Entry 6JE4 (X-ray diffraction, 3.07 A resolution); this record covers chains A and J of the 5 polymer chains in the assembly.

[Chain A]
Protein: CRISPR-associated endonuclease Cas9
From: Neisseria meningitidis 8013
Notes: EC 3.1.-.-
Reference sequence: C9X1G5 (CAS9_NEIM8); numbering as in UniProt (aligned over 1-1082)
Sequence (1083 residues; each row starts with the number of its first residue; numbering starts at 0):
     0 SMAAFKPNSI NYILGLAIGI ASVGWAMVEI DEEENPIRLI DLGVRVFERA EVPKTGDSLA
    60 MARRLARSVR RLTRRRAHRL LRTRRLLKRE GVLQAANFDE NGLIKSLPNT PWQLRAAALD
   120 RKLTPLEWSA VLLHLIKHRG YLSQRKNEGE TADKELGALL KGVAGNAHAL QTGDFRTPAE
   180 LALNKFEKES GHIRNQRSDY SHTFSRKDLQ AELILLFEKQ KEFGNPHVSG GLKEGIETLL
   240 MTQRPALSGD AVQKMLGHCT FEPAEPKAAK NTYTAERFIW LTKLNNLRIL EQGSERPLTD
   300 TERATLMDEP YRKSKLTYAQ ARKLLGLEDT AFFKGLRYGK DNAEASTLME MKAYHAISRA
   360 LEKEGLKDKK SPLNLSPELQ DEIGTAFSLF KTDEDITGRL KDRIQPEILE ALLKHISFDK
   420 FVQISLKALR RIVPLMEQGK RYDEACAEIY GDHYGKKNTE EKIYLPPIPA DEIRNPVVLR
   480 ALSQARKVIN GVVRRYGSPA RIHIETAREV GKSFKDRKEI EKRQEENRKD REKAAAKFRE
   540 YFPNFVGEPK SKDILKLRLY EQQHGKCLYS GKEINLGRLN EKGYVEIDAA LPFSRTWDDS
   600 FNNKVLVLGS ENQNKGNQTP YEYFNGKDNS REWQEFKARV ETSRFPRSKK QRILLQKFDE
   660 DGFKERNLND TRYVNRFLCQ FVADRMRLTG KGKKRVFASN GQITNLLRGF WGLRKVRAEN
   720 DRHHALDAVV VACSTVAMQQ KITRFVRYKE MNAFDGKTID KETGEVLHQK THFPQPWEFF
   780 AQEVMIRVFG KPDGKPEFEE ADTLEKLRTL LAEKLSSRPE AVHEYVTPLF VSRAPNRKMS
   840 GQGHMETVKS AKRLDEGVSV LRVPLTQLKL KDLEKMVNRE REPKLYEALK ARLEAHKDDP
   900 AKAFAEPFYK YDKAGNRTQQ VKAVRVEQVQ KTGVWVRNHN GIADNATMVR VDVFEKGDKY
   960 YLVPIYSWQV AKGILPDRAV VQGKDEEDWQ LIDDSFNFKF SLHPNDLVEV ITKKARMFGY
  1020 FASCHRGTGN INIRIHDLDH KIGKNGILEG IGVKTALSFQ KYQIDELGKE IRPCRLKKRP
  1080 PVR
Unresolved in the structure: 0-7, 147-153, 452-456, 753-766
Differences from the reference sequence: expression tag (0); engineered mutation A16 (Asp in C9X1G5), A588 (His in C9X1G5)
UniProt features mapped onto this chain:
  - binding site (Mg(2+)): E504, E508, H723
From the paper describing this entry:
  - mutagenesis - K909A, H1024A: abolished catalytic activity
  - mutagenesis - R880A, Q981A, T1027A, N1029A: decreased catalytic activity
  - mutagenesis - H588A: unchanged catalytic activity
  - mutagenesis - S593Q/W596R, S593Q/W596K: increased catalytic activity
  - mutagenesis - K909A: decreased expression

[Chain J]
Protein: AcrIIC3
From: Neisseria meningitidis 8013
Reference sequence: A0A3E2QDI5 (A0A3E2QDI5_NEIME); residues 1-116 here = UniProt positions 1-116
Sequence (117 residues; numbered 0 to 116; the number before each row is that of its first residue; numbering starts at 0):
     0 SMFKRAIIFT SFNGFEKVSR TEKRRLAKII NARVSIIDEY LRAKDTNASL DGQYRAFLFN
    60 DESPAMTEFL AKLKAFAESC TGISIDAWEI EESEYVRLPV ERRDFLAAAN GKEIFKI
Differences from the reference sequence: expression tag (0)

[How chain A and chain J interact]
Pairs across the interface (39; chain A residue first):
  D529(A) - I35(J)
  K532(A) - N30(J)  hydrogen bond (side chain-backbone)
  K532(A) - A31(J)
  K532(A) - V33(J)  hydrogen bond (side chain-backbone)
  K532(A) - S34(J)
  A533(A) - I35(J)  hydrophobic
  A533(A) - I36(J)
  K536(A) - R32(J)  hydrogen bond (side chain-backbone)
  K536(A) - S34(J)
  K536(A) - D37(J)  salt bridge
  E539(A) - R32(J)  salt bridge
  E539(A) - F58(J)
  E539(A) - N59(J)  hydrogen bond (backbone-side chain)
  Y540(A) - F2(J)
  Y540(A) - R32(J)  hydrogen bond
  Y540(A) - L57(J)  hydrogen bond (side chain-backbone)
  Y540(A) - N59(J)  hydrogen bond (backbone-side chain)
  P542(A) - N59(J)
  L556(A) - I36(J)  hydrophobic
  R557(A) - I35(J)
  R557(A) - I36(J)
  Y559(A) - E91(J)  hydrogen bond
  Y559(A) - V95(J)
  E560(A) - R4(J)  salt bridge
  E560(A) - I36(J)
  E560(A) - D37(J)
  E560(A) - Y39(J)  hydrogen bond
  E560(A) - L57(J)
  H563(A) - V99(J)
  H563(A) - R102(J)  hydrogen bond (backbone-side chain)
  G564(A) - V95(J)
  E572(A) - V95(J)
  E572(A) - R96(J)  salt bridge
  L575(A) - F2(J)
  L575(A) - L57(J)  hydrophobic
  G576(A) - S0(J)
  G576(A) - F2(J)
  T641(A) - E100(J)
  R643(A) - Y39(J)  hydrogen bond
Other interface residues (no listed pair), chain A (22 interface residues in all): R530, F541, I553, I573
Other interface residues (no listed pair), chain J (23 interface residues in all): A55, A64

[Overview]
22 residues of chain A and 23 residues of chain J are in contact, with 11 hydrogen bonds and 4 salt bridges.
Polar pairs include K536(A)-D37(J), E539(A)-R32(J) and E560(A)-R4(J). The paper reports that R880A, Q981A and
T1027A of chain A, among others, reduce catalytic activity; K909A and H1024A of chain A abolish catalytic
activity; 9 substitutions were tested in all.
Here chain A is CRISPR-associated endonuclease Cas9 and chain J is AcrIIC3, both from Neisseria meningitidis
8013. Entry 6JE4 (Crystal structure of Nme1Cas9-sgRNA-dsDNA dimer mediated by double protein inhibitor AcrIIC3
monomers) was determined by X-ray diffraction, deposited together with 6JDQ, 6JDV, 6JE3, 6JE9, 6JFU, 6KC7 and
6KC8.
